1SHR - chains A and D of the 4 polymer chains in the assembly; structure by X-ray diffraction, 1.88 A resolution.

# Chain A
Molecule: Hemoglobin alpha chain
Organism: Homo sapiens
UniProt: P69905 (HBA_HUMAN); numbering as in UniProt (aligned over 1-141)
Sequence (141 residues; numbered 1 to 141; the number before each row is that of its first residue):
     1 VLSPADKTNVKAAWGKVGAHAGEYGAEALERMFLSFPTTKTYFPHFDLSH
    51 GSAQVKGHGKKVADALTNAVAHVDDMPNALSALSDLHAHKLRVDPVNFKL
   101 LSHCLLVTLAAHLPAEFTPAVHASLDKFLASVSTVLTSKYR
UniProt features mapped onto this chain:
  - site: K61 (Not glycated)
  - natural variant: D6 (A6D: In J-Toronto; this construct carries the variant), A13 (A13D: In J-Paris 1/J-Aljezur), E27 (A27E: In Shenyang; this construct carries the variant), K61 (K61N: In Zambia; deletion: In Clinic), D64 (A64D: In Pontoise; this construct carries the variant), D75 (D75A: In Lille; D75G: In Chapel Hill; D75N: In G-Pest), A111 (A111D: In Petah Tikva)
Bound ions: Fe ion near M76 (its only coordinating residue here); heme Fe: H87 (together with cyanide ion)
Small-molecule neighbours:
  - cyanide ion (CYN): L29, F43, H58, V62, L101
  - heme (HEM): M32, T39, Y42, F43, F46, H58, K61, V62, A65, L66, L83, L86, H87, L91, V93, N97, F98, L101, V132, L136

# Chain D
Molecule: Hemoglobin delta chain
Organism: Homo sapiens
UniProt: P02042 (HBD_HUMAN); residue numbers follow UniProt; this construct covers 1-146
Sequence (146 residues; numbered 1 to 146; the number before each row is that of its first residue):
     1 VHLTPEEKTAVNALWGKVNVDAVGGEALGRLLVVYPWTQRFFESFGDLSS
    51 PDAVMGNPKVKAHGKKVLGAFSDGLAHLDNLKGTFSQLSELHCDKLHVDP
   101 ENFRLLGNVLVCVLARNFGKEFTPQMQAAYQKVVAGVANALAHKYH
UniProt features mapped onto this chain:
  - natural variant: L3 (H3L: In Catania; this construct carries the variant), G25 (G25D: In Victoria), S86 (F86S: In Etolia; this construct carries the variant), V134 (V134A: In Ninive)
Bound ions: heme Fe: H92 (together with cyanide ion); Fe ion site 1: H143 (together with cyanide ion); Fe ion site 2: H146 (together with cyanide ion) (shared with 2 residues of chain B)
Small-molecule neighbours:
  - cyanide ion (CYN), molecule 1: L28, F42, H63, V67
  - cyanide ion (CYN), molecule 2: K82, K144, H146
  - cyanide ion (CYN), molecule 3: K82, H143, Y145
  - heme (HEM): L31, T38, F41, F42, S44, F45, H63, K66, V67, A70, F71, L88, L91, H92, L96, V98, N102, F103, L106, V137, L141

# How chain A and chain D interact
Contacting residue pairs (14):
  T38(A) - H97(D)
  T41(A) - R40(D)  hydrogen bond (backbone-side chain)
  T41(A) - H97(D)
  Y42(A) - R40(D)
  L91(A) - R40(D)
  R92(A) - W37(D)
  R92(A) - Q39(D)  hydrogen bond
  R92(A) - R40(D)
  R92(A) - E43(D)
  V93(A) - W37(D)
  D94(A) - W37(D)
  D94(A) - N102(D)  hydrogen bond
  P95(A) - W37(D)
  V96(A) - D99(D)
Also at the interface, not in a pair above, chain A (10 interface residues in all): K139
Also at the interface, not in a pair above, chain D (10 interface residues in all): P36, F41, L48

# Summary
The chain A/chain D interface involves 10 residues from each chain, with 3 hydrogen bonds. Polar pairs include
T41(A)-R40(D), R92(A)-Q39(D) and D94(A)-N102(D). Bound to chain A: cyanide ion and heme. Chain D binds 3
copies of cyanide ion and heme.
Here chain A is Hemoglobin alpha chain and chain D is Hemoglobin delta chain, both from Homo sapiens. Entry
1SHR (Crystal structure of ferrocyanide bound human hemoglobin A2 at 1.88A resolution) was determined by X-ray
diffraction, deposited together with 1SI4.
